Entry 4M4W (X-ray diffraction, 6.10 A resolution (low resolution: residue-level contacts below are approximate; hydrogen-bond / salt-bridge calls are withheld)); this record covers chains N and O of the 15 polymer chains in the assembly.

[Chain N (and O)]
Protein: Primosomal protein DnaI
Source organism: Bacillus subtilis subsp. subtilis
Notes: chain O of this document is another copy of the same molecule, construct and numbering; everything in this record applies to it too
UniProtKB: P06567 (DNAI_BACSU); residues 1-311 here = UniProt positions 1-311
Sequence (317 residues; row label = number of the first residue in the row):
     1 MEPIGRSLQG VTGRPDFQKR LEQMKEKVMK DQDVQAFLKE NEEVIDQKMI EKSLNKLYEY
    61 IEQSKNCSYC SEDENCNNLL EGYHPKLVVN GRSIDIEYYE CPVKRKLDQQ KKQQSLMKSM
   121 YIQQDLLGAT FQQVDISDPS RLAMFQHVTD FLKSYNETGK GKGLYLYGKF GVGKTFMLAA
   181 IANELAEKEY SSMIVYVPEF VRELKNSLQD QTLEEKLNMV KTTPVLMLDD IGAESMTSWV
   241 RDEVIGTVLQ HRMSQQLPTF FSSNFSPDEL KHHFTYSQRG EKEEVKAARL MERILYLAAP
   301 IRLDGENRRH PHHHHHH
Unresolved in the structure: 1-31, 71-81, 99-110, 208-210, 235-237, 279-283, 310-317 (chain O: 1-31, 71-81, 105-111, 236, 277-280, 305-317)
Differences from the reference sequence: expression tag (312-317)

[Chain N / chain O interface]
Pairs across the interface - 20 pairs, chain N then chain O:
  Gln123(N) - His251(O)
  Gln123(N) - Ser254(O)
  Gln123(N) - Gln255(O)
  Tyr196(N) - Ser254(O)
  Pro198(N) - Lys160(O)
  Pro198(N) - Gln256(O)
  Glu199(N) - Gln250(O)
  Glu199(N) - Met253(O)
  Glu199(N) - Ser254(O)
  Arg202(N) - Met253(O)
  Glu203(N) - Arg289(O)
  Asn206(N) - Val285(O)
  Asn206(N) - Arg289(O)
  Asp230(N) - Lys160(O)
  Gly232(N) - Lys160(O)
  Gly232(N) - Gln256(O)
  Asn264(N) - Lys160(O)
  Arg309(N) - Asn156(O)
  Arg309(N) - Glu157(O)
  Arg309(N) - Thr158(O)
Also at the interface, not in a pair above, chain N (15 interface residues in all): Tyr121, Phe170, Gln211, Ala233
Also at the interface, not in a pair above, chain O (14 interface residues in all): Gly159, Lys282

[In short]
15 residues of chain N face 14 of chain O across their interface.
Chain N and chain O are both Primosomal protein DnaI (Bacillus subtilis subsp. subtilis); the structure,
Mechanistic implications for the bacterial primosome assembly of the structure of a helicase-helicase loader
complex, was determined by X-ray diffraction.
